PDB entry 4RQL | X-ray diffraction, 2.10 A resolution | chain A

Chain A:
Protein: Cytochrome P450 2B6
From: Homo sapiens
Notes: EC 1.14.13.-, 1.14.14.1
UniProtKB: P20813 (CP2B6_HUMAN); aligned to UniProt positions 1-472 over residues 20-491 (the alignment contains insertions or deletions, so no single offset holds)
Chain sequence (476 residues; each row starts with the number of its first residue):
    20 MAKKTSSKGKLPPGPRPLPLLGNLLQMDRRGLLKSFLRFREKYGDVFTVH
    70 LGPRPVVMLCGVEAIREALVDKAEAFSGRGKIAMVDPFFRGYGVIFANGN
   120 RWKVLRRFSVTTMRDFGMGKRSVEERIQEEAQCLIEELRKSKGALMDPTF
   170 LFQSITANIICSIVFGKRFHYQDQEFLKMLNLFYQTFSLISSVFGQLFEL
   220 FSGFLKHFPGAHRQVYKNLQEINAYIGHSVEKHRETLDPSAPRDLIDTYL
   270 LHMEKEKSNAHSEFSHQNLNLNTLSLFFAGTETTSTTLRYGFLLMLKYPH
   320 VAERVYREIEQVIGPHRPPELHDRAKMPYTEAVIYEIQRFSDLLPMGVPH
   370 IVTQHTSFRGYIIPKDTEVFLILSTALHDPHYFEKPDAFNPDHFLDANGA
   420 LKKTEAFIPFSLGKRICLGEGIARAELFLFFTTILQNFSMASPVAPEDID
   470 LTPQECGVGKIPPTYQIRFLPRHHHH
Disordered / not traced: 20-27, 493-495
Construct notes: engineered mutation A21 (Glu2 in P20813), K22 (Arg in P20813), K23 (His in P20813), T24 (Pro in P20813), S25 (Asn in P20813), S26 (Thr in P20813), K27 (His in P20813), K29 (Asp in P20813), H226 (Tyr in P20813), R262 (Lys in P20813); expression tag (492-495)
Ion coordination: heme Fe near C436 (its only coordinating residue here)
Small-molecule neighbours:
  - 5-cyclohexyl-1-pentyl-beta-D-maltoside (CM5), molecule 1: L39, L40, L43, L216, F220, G222, F223, L224
  - 5-cyclohexyl-1-pentyl-beta-D-maltoside (CM5), molecule 2: L43, M46, D47, R48, G50, L51, V212, Q215, L216, L219
  - 5-cyclohexyl-1-pentyl-beta-D-maltoside (CM5), molecule 3: C180, F184, F188, E194, F195, M198, F202, I241, Y244, I245, H247, F296
  - heme (HEM): R98, V113, I114, W121, R125, I179, L295, A298, G299, T302, T303, T306, Q357, L362, L363, V367, H369, L392, P428, F429, S430, R434, I435, C436, L437, G438, I441, A442, L446
  - Sabinene (SNE): I114, F115, F206, I209, F297, A298, T302, L363, V367
From the paper describing this entry:
  - binding site for Sabinene: I114, F115, F206, I209, F297, A298, T302, L363, V367
  - binding site for 5-cyclohexyl-1-pentyl-beta-D-maltoside: F202, F296
  - conformationally variable residues (side-chain flip): F206, F297
  - specificity-determining residues: F297 (proposed by the authors, not directly observed)
  - specificity-determining residues: V104, V477

In short:
Bound to chain A: heme, 3 copies of 5-cyclohexyl-1-pentyl-beta-D-maltoside and Sabinene. The paper reports a
binding site for Sabinene at I114, F115 and F206 among others; a binding site for
5-cyclohexyl-1-pentyl-beta-D-maltoside at F202 and F296.
Chain A is Cytochrome P450 2B6 (Homo sapiens); the structure, Crystal structure of a human cytochrome P450 2B6
(Y226H/K262R) in complex with a monoterpene - sabinene, was determined by X-ray diffraction (same publication
as 4RRT and 4RUI).
